9V5H - chains A and B of the 12 polymer chains in the assembly; structure by electron microscopy, 4.00 A resolution.

[Chain A (and B)]
Name: Bifunctional polymyxin resistance protein ArnA
From: Escherichia coli
Notes: EC 2.1.2.13, 1.1.1.305; chain B of this document is another copy of the same molecule, construct and numbering; everything in this record applies to it too
UniProt: P77398 (ARNA_ECOLI); residues 1-300 here = UniProt positions 1-300
Amino-acid sequence (300 residues; each row starts with the number of its first residue):
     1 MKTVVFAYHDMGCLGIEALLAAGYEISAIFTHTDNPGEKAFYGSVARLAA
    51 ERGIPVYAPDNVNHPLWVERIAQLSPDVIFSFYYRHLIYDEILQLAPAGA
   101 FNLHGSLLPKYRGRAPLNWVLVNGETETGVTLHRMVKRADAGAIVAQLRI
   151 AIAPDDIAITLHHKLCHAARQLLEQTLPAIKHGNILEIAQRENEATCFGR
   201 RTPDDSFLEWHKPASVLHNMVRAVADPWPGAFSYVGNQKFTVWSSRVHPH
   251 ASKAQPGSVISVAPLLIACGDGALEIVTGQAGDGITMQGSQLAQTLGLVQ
Unresolved in the structure: 35-40, 250-252
UniProt features mapped onto this chain:
  - active site: His104 (Proton donor)
  - binding site ((6R)-10-formyltetrahydrofolate): His86 to Ile88, Arg114, Val136 to Asp140
  - site: Asn102 (Transition state stabilizer), Asp140 (Raises pKa of active site His)
  - mutagenesis: Asn102 (N102A: No formyltransferase activity), His104 (H104A: 25-fold lower formyltransferase activity; H104K: Less than 1% residual formyltransferase activity), Asp140 (D140A/N: Less than 1% residual formyltransferase activity)

[How chain A and chain B interact]
Residue-residue contacts (9):
  Ala46(A) - Thr286(B)
  Ala50(A) - Thr278(B)
  Val56(A) - Ile285(B)  hydrophobic
  Val56(A) - Met287(B)  hydrophobic
  Thr278(A) - Ala50(B)
  Ile285(A) - Ala46(B)  hydrophobic
  Ile285(A) - Ala58(B)  hydrophobic
  Thr286(A) - Ala46(B)
  Thr286(A) - Val56(B)
Other interface residues (no listed pair), chain A (10 interface residues in all): Thr33, Phe41, Pro55, Val277
Other interface residues (no listed pair), chain B (11 interface residues in all): Thr33, Glu51, Asp226

[Overview]
The interface between chain A and chain B involves 10 residues on one side and 11 on the other. From UniProt:
active-site residue His104(A), 9 (6R)-10-formyltetrahydrofolate-binding residues and 3 mutagenesis sites on
chain A.
Chain A and chain B are both Bifunctional polymyxin resistance protein ArnA (Escherichia coli); the structure,
cryo-EM structure of hexameric ArnA, was determined by electron microscopy (same publication as 9V5R).
